2C35 - chains A and B; structure by X-ray diffraction, 2.70 A resolution.

Chain A:
Molecule: DNA-directed RNA polymerase II 16 kDa polypeptide
Organism: Homo sapiens
Notes: EC 2.7.7.6
UniProt: O15514 (RPB4_HUMAN); residues 1-142 here = UniProt positions 1-142
Chain sequence (152 residues; row label = number of the first residue in the row; numbers below 1 keep their minus sign (Gly-9 is residue -9)):
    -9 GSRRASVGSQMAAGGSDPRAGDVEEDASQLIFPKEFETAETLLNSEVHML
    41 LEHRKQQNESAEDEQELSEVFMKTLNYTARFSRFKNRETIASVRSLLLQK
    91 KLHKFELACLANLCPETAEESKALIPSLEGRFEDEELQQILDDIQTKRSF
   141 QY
Not modelled in the structure: -9 to 13

Chain B:
Molecule: DNA-directed RNA polymerase II 19 kDa polypeptide
Organism: Homo sapiens
UniProt: P62487 (RPB7_HUMAN); residues 1-172 here = UniProt positions 1-172
Chain sequence (172 residues; each row starts with the number of its first residue):
     1 MFYHISLEHEILLHPRYFGPNLLNTVKQKLFTEVEGTCTGKYGFVIAVTT
    51 IDNIGAGVIQPGRGFVLYPVKYKAIVFRPFKGEVVDAVVTQVNKVGLFTE
   101 IGPMSCFISRHSIPSEMEFDPNSNPPCYKTMDEDIVIQQDDEIRLKIVGT
   151 RVDKNDIFAIGSLMDDYLGLVS
Not modelled in the structure: 172
UniProt features mapped onto this chain:
  - mutagenesis: His14 (H14E: Strongly reduces RNA-binding), Glu33 (E33K: Strongly reduces RNA-binding), Lys41 (K41E: Strongly reduces RNA-binding), Thr90 (T90A: Reduces RNA-binding), Asn93 (N93A: Reduces RNA-binding), Lys94 (K94E: Reduces RNA-binding), Phe107 (F107E: Reduces RNA-binding), Ser109 (S109A: Strongly reduces RNA-binding), His111 (H111E: Strongly reduces RNA-binding), Arg151 (R151E: Strongly reduces RNA-binding), Asp153 (D153E: Strongly reduces RNA-binding), Phe158 (F158A: Strongly reduces RNA-binding)
What the authors report for this chain:
  - conformationally variable residues (loop rearrangement): Gln60 to Arg63
  - mutagenesis - D153K: decreased binding to RNA

Chain A / chain B interface:
Pairs across the interface (70):
  Glu15(A) - Arg78(B)  salt bridge
  Glu15(A) - Phe80(B)
  Glu15(A) - Lys81(B)
  Asp16(A) - Lys81(B)
  Asp16(A) - Gly82(B)
  Ala17(A) - Lys81(B)  hydrogen bond (backbone-backbone)
  Ala17(A) - Glu83(B)
  Ser18(A) - Gly82(B)
  Phe22(A) - Phe80(B)  hydrophobic
  Pro23(A) - Arg78(B)
  Pro23(A) - Phe80(B)
  Glu25(A) - Tyr42(B)
  Phe26(A) - Tyr3(B)  hydrophobic
  Phe26(A) - Lys41(B)
  Phe26(A) - Tyr42(B)
  Phe26(A) - Val76(B)  hydrophobic
  Phe26(A) - Arg78(B)
  Ala29(A) - Tyr3(B)  hydrophobic
  Ala29(A) - Ile5(B)  hydrophobic
  Glu30(A) - Tyr3(B)
  Glu30(A) - His4(B)  hydrogen bond (backbone-backbone)
  Thr31(A) - Phe2(B)
  Thr31(A) - Tyr3(B)
  Leu32(A) - Phe2(B)  hydrogen bond (backbone-backbone)
  Leu32(A) - Tyr3(B)
  Leu32(A) - His4(B)
  Leu32(A) - Ile75(B)  hydrophobic
  Asn34(A) - Phe2(B)
  Val37(A) - Phe2(B)  hydrophobic
  Leu40(A) - Ile75(B)  hydrophobic
  Leu41(A) - Ile46(B)  hydrophobic
  Leu41(A) - Ala47(B)  hydrophobic
  Arg44(A) - Phe31(B)
  Arg44(A) - Glu35(B)  salt bridge
  Ser58(A) - Gly36(B)
  Val60(A) - Gly36(B)
  Val60(A) - Ile46(B)  hydrophobic
  Val60(A) - Pro103(B)  hydrophobic
  Phe61(A) - Ile46(B)
  Lys63(A) - Glu100(B)  salt bridge
  Lys63(A) - Gly102(B)
  Thr64(A) - Phe2(B)
  Thr64(A) - Ile46(B)
  Thr64(A) - Pro103(B)
  Tyr67(A) - Val85(B)
  Tyr67(A) - Asp86(B)  hydrogen bond (side chain-backbone)
  Tyr67(A) - Ile101(B)
  Tyr67(A) - Gly102(B)
  Arg70(A) - Val88(B)
  Arg70(A) - Asp140(B)  salt bridge
  Arg70(A) - Glu142(B)  salt bridge
  Phe71(A) - Asp86(B)
  Phe71(A) - Ala87(B)
  Phe71(A) - Val88(B)  hydrophobic
  Phe71(A) - Glu142(B)
  Arg73(A) - Asp86(B)  salt bridge
  Phe95(A) - Met1(B)  hydrophobic
  Phe95(A) - Tyr3(B)
  Phe95(A) - Glu83(B)
  Ala98(A) - Met1(B)  hydrophobic
  Leu103(A) - Val84(B)  hydrophobic
  Leu103(A) - Asp86(B)
  Leu103(A) - Arg144(B)  hydrogen bond (backbone-side chain)
  Glu109(A) - Tyr167(B)  hydrogen bond
  Glu110(A) - Tyr167(B)
  Ala113(A) - Lys146(B)
  Ala113(A) - Tyr167(B)  hydrophobic
  Leu114(A) - Val84(B)
  Leu114(A) - Arg144(B)
  Leu114(A) - Tyr167(B)
Also at the interface, not in a pair above, chain A (35 interface residues in all): Cys99, Asn102
Also at the interface, not in a pair above, chain B (40 interface residues in all): Phe44, Val45, Val48, Pro79, Asp166, Leu168, Val171
The authors on this interface:
  - specific contacts: Phe26(A)-Phe80(B), Phe95(A)-Phe80(B)

Overview:
Chain A and chain B form an interface of 35 and 40 residues respectively, with 6 hydrogen bonds and 6 salt
bridges. Polar contacts include Glu15(A)-Arg78(B), Arg44(A)-Glu35(B) and Lys63(A)-Glu100(B). The paper
describes contacts between Phe26(A) and Phe80(B) and Phe95(A) and Phe80(B). From the paper: D153K of chain B
reduces binding to RNA; conformational variability at Gln60(B).
Chain A is DNA-directed RNA polymerase II 16 kDa polypeptide and chain B is DNA-directed RNA polymerase II 19
kDa polypeptide, both from Homo sapiens; the structure, Subunits Rpb4 and Rpb7 of human RNA polymerase II, was
determined by X-ray diffraction.
